PDB entry 7CN2 | electron microscopy, 3.43 A resolution | chains C and E of the 18 polymer chains in the assembly

[Chain C (and E)]
Protein: Major capsid protein L1
From: Human papillomavirus type 16
Notes: chain E of this document is another copy of the same molecule, construct and numbering; everything in this record applies to it too
UniProt: P03101 (VL1_HPV16); numbering as in UniProt (aligned over 1-505)
Sequence (505 residues; row label = number of the first residue in the row):
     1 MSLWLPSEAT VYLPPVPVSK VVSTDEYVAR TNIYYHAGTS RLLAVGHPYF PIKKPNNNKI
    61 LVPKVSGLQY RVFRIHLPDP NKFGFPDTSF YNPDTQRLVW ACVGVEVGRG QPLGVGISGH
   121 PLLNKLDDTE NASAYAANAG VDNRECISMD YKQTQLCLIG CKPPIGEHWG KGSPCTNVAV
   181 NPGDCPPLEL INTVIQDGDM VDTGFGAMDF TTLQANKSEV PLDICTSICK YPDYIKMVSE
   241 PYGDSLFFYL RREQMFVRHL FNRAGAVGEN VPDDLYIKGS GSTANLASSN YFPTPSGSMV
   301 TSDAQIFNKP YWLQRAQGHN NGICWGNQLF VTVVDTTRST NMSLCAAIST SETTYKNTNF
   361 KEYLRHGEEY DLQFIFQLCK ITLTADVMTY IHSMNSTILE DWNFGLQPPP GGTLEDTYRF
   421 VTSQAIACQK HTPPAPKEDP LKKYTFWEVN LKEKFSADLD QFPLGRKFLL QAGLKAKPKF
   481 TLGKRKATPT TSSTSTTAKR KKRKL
Disordered / not traced: 1-2, 482-505 (chain E: 1-2, 481-505)

[How chain C and chain E interact]
Contacting residue pairs (6; chain C residue first):
  Thr-353(C) / Lys-278(E)
  Thr-354(C) / Ile-277(E)
  Thr-354(C) / Lys-278(E)
  Thr-354(C) / Gly-279(E)
  Tyr-355(C) / Ile-277(E)
  Tyr-355(C) / Lys-278(E)  hydrogen bond (backbone-backbone)
Interface residues without a listed pair, chain C (4 interface residues in all): Phe-360
Interface residues without a listed pair, chain E (4 interface residues in all): Ser-280

[In short]
Chain C and chain E each contribute 4 residues to their interface, with 1 hydrogen bond. Its one hydrogen
bond, Tyr-355(C)/Lys-278(E), is backbone to backbone.
Chain C and chain E are both Major capsid protein L1 (Human papillomavirus type 16); the structure,
Subparticle refinement of human papillomavirus type 16 pesudovirus in complex with H16.001 Fab, was determined
by electron microscopy.
